Entry 6O0J (X-ray diffraction, 2.35 A resolution); this record covers chains D and C of the 4 polymer chains in the assembly.

Chain D (and C):
Molecule: 2-succinyl-5-enolpyruvyl-6-hydroxy-3-cyclohexene-1-carboxylate synthase
Source organism: Mycobacterium tuberculosis (strain ATCC 25618 / H37Rv)
Notes: EC 2.2.1.9; chain C of this document is another copy of the same molecule, construct and numbering; everything in this record applies to it too
UniProt: P9WK11 (MEND_MYCTU); residue numbers follow UniProt; this construct covers 1-554
Chain sequence (574 residues; row label = number of the first residue in the row; numbers below 1 keep their minus sign (Met-19 is residue -19)):
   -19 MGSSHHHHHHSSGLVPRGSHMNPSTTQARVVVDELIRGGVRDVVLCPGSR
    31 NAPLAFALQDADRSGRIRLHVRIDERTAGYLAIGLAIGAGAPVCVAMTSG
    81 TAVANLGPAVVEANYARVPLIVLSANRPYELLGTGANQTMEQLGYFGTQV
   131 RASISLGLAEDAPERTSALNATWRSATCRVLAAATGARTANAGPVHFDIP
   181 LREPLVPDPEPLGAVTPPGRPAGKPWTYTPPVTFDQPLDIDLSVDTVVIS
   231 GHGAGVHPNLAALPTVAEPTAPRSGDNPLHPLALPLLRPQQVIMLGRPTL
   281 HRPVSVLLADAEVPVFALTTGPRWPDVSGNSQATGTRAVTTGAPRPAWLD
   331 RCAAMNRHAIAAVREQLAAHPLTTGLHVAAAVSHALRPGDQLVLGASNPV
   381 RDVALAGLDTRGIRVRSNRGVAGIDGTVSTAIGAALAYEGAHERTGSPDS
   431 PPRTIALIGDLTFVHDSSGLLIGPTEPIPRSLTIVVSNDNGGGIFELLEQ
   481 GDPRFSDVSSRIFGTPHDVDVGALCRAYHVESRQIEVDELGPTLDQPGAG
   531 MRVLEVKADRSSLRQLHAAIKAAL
Not modelled in the structure: -19 to 2, 140-143, 183-194, 427-430 (chain C: -19 to 2, 183-195, 426-428)
Construct notes: initiating methionine (-19); expression tag (-18 to 0)
Bound ions: Mg2+: Asp440, Asp469, Gly471 (together with thiamine diphosphate)
Ligand contacts:
  - 1,4-dihydroxy-2-naphthoic acid (DNA): Asn94, Tyr95, Arg97, His232, Gly233, Gly276, Arg277, Thr299, Arg303, Trp304, Pro305
  - thiamine diphosphate: Ser377, Asn378, Pro379, Ala402, Gly403, Ile404, Asp405, Gly439, Asp440, Leu441, Thr442, His445, Ser467, Asp469, Gly471, Gly472, Gly473, Ile474, Phe475
From the paper describing this entry:
  - binding site for 1,4-dihydroxy-2-naphthoic acid: Arg97, Arg277, Arg303
  - binding site for thiamine diphosphate: Ala402
  - catalytic residues: Glu55, Gln118 (citing earlier work)
  - mutagenesis - R97A, R277A, R303A: decreased catalytic activity
  - mutagenesis - R97A, R303A (6-fold): decreased binding to 1,4-dihydroxy-2-naphthoic acid

Interface between chain D and chain C:
Residue-residue contacts (34):
  Pro108(D) with Pro108(C), hydrophobic; Gly137(C); Leu138(C), hydrogen bond (backbone-backbone)
  Tyr109(D) with Tyr109(C), hydrogen bond; Leu138(C); Ala139(C); Glu140(C)
  Glu110(D) with Gly137(C)
  Leu111(D) with Ser135(C); Leu136(C)
  Leu112(D) with Ser133(C); Ile134(C); Ser135(C), hydrogen bond (backbone-backbone)
  Gly113(D) with Ser133(C); Ile134(C)
  Thr114(D) with Ile134(C); Arg159(C)
  Gly115(D) with Arg159(C)
  Ser133(D) with Leu112(C); Gly113(C)
  Ile134(D) with Leu112(C); Gly113(C); Thr114(C)
  Ser135(D) with Leu111(C); Leu112(C), hydrogen bond (backbone-backbone)
  Leu136(D) with Leu111(C)
  Gly137(D) with Pro108(C); Glu110(C)
  Leu138(D) with Pro108(C), hydrogen bond (backbone-backbone); Tyr109(C)
  Thr152(D) with Leu111(C)
  Ala156(D) with Leu111(C), hydrophobic
  Arg159(D) with Thr114(C); Gly115(C)
Also at the interface, not in a pair above, chain D (18 interface residues in all): Ala139
Also at the interface, not in a pair above, chain C (19 interface residues in all): Thr152, Ala156

Summary:
Chain D and chain C form an interface of 18 and 19 residues respectively, with 5 hydrogen bonds. Polar
contacts include Tyr109(D)-Tyr109(C), Pro108(D)-Leu138(C) and Leu112(D)-Ser135(C). Bound to chain D:
1,4-dihydroxy-2-naphthoic acid and thiamine diphosphate. From the paper: catalytic residues Glu55(D) and
Gln118(D); R97A, R277A and R303A of chain D reduce catalytic activity.
Chain D and chain C are both 2-succinyl-5-enolpyruvyl-6-hydroxy-3-cyclohexene-1-carboxylate synthase
(Mycobacterium tuberculosis (strain ATCC 25618 / H37Rv)); the structure, M.tb MenD with ThDP and Inhibitor
bound, was determined by X-ray diffraction, deposited together with 6O04, 6O0G and 6O0N.
